6XNX - chains A and M of the 10 polymer chains in the assembly; structure by electron microscopy, 2.70 A resolution.

[Chain A]
Molecule: V(D)J recombination-activating protein 1
Source organism: Mus musculus
Notes: EC 3.1.-.-, 2.3.2.27
Reference sequence: P15919 (RAG1_MOUSE); numbering as in UniProt (aligned over 261-1008)
Sequence (750 residues; each row starts with the number of its first residue):
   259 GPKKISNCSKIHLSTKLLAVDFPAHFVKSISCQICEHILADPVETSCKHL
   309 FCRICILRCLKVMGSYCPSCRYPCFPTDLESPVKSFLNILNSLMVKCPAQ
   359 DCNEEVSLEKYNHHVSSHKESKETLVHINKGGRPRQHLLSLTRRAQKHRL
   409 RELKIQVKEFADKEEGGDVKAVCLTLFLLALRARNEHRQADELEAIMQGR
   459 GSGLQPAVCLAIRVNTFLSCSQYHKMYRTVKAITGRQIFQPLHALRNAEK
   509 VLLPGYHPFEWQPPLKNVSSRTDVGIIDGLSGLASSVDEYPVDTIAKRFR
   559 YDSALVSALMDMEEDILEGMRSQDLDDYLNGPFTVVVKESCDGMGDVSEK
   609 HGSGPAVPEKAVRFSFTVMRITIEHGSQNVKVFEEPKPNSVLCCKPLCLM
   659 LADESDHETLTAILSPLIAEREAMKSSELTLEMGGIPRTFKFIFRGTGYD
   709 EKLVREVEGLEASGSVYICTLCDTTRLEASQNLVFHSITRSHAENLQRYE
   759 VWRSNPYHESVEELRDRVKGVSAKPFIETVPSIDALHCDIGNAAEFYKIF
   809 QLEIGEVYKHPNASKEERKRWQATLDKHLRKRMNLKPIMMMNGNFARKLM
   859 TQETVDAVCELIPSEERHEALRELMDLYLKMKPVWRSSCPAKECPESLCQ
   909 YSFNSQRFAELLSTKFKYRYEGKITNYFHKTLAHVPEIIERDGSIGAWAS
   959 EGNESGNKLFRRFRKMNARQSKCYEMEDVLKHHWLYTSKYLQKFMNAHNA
Not modelled in the structure: 259-459
Sequence notes: expression tag (259-260); engineered mutation Val649 (Glu in P15919), Met848 (Arg in P15919)
Swiss-Prot annotation at these positions:
  - zinc finger: Cys290 to Arg329 (RING-type), Leu351 to Lys380 (RAG1-type)
  - DNA-binding region: Gly389 to Gln456 (NBD)
  - binding site (Zn(2+)): Cys266, His270, Cys290, Cys293, His295, Cys305, His307, Cys310, Cys313, Cys325, Cys328, Cys355, Cys360, His372, His376
  - binding site (a divalent metal cation): Asp600, Asp708, Glu962
  - site: Trp893 (Essential for DNA hairpin formation, participates in base-stacking interactions near the cleavage site)
Bound ions: Mg2+ site 1: Gly601 (shared with 1 residue of chain y); Mg2+ site 2: Glu662, Asp708 (shared with 1 residue of chain I); Zn2+: Cys727, Cys730, His937, His942
Reported in the primary citation:
  - Mg2+ coordination: Asp708
  - binding site for 12RSS integration strand DNA: Met847, Met848
  - conformationally variable residues (side-chain flip): Val649, Met848
  - mutagenesis - E649V/R848M: increased catalytic activity on disintegration

[Chain M]
Molecule: 12RSS signal top strand DNA
Sequence (34 nucleotides; numbered 17 to 50; the number before each row is that of its first residue):
    17 CACAGTGGTAGTAGGCTGTACAAAAACCTCGACC
Not modelled in the structure: 33-50

[Interface between chain A and chain M]
Pairs across the interface (27; chain A residue first):
  Ser477(A) - DT22(M)  hydrogen bond to the phosphate
  Ser477(A) - DG23(M)  phosphate contact
  Cys478(A) - DG23(M)  hydrogen bond to the phosphate
  Ser479(A) - DG21(M)  sugar contact
  Ser479(A) - DT22(M)  sugar contact
  Ser479(A) - DG23(M)  hydrogen bond to the phosphate
  Gln480(A) - DG21(M)  hydrogen bond to the phosphate
  Gln480(A) - DT22(M)  hydrogen bond to the phosphate
  Lys483(A) - DG21(M)  salt bridge to the phosphate
  Arg504(A) - DG23(M)  sugar contact
  Arg504(A) - DG24(M)  salt bridge to the phosphate
  Arg504(A) - DT25(M)  base contact
  Glu507(A) - DG24(M)  phosphate contact
  Lys973(A) - DT22(M)  sugar contact
  Met974(A) - DT22(M)  phosphate contact
  Asn975(A) - DT22(M)  phosphate contact
  Asn975(A) - DG23(M)  sugar contact
  Ala976(A) - DT22(M)  sugar contact
  Ala976(A) - DG23(M)  phosphate contact
  Arg977(A) - DT22(M)  base contact
  Arg977(A) - DG23(M)  base contact
  Arg977(A) - DG24(M)  hydrogen bond to the sugar
  Gln978(A) - DG21(M)  base contact
  Gln978(A) - DT22(M)  base contact
  Asp986(A) - DG23(M)  sugar contact
  Asp986(A) - DG24(M)  phosphate contact
  Lys989(A) - DG24(M)  salt bridge to the phosphate
Also at the interface, not in a pair above, chain A (16 interface residues in all): Arg471
Also at the interface, not in a pair above, chain M (6 interface residues in all): DA20

[In short]
16 residues of chain A and 6 residues of chain M are in contact, with 6 hydrogen bonds and 3 salt bridges.
Among the polar pairs are Arg977(A)-DG24(M), Ser477(A)-DT22(M) and Cys478(A)-DG23(M). The paper reports a
binding site for 12RSS integration strand DNA at Met847(A) and Met848(A); E649V/R848M of chain A increase
catalytic activity on disintegration.
Here chain A is V(D)J recombination-activating protein 1 (Mus musculus) and chain M is 12RSS signal top strand
DNA. Entry 6XNX (Structure of RAG1 (R848M/E649V)-RAG2-DNA Strand Transfer Complex (Dynamic-Form)) was
determined by electron microscopy together with 6XNY and 6XNZ from the same study.
